1LI1 - chains C and F of the 6 polymer chains in the assembly; structure by X-ray diffraction, 1.90 A resolution.

# Chain C (and F)
Protein: Collagen alpha 2(IV)
Source organism: Homo sapiens
Notes: fragment: noncollagenous domain 1; chain F of this document is another copy of the same molecule, construct and numbering; everything in this record applies to it too
UniProt: P08572 (CO4A2_HUMAN); the construct lacks a stretch of the UniProt sequence and is renumbered around it, so the offset changes along the chain: 1-90 = UniProt 1485-1574; 93-177 = UniProt 1575-1659; 178-229 = UniProt 1661-1712
Amino-acid sequence (228 residues; row label = number of the first residue in the row; note: 2 numbers in that range are skipped by the numbering (no residue carries them; nothing is unmodelled there)):
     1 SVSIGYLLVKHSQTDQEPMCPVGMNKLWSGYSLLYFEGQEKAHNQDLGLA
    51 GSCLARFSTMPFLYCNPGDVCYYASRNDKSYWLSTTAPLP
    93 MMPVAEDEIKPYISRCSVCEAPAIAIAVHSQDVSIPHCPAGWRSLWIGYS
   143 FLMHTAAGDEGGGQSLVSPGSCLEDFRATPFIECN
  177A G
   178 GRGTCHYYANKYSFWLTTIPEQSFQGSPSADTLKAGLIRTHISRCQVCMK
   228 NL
Unresolved in the structure: 1-4 (chain F: 1-3)
Disulfides: Cys20-Cys111, Cys53-Cys108, Cys65-Cys71, Cys130-Cys225, Cys164-Cys222, Cys176-Cys182
Swiss-Prot annotation at these positions:
  - modified residue: Tyr6 (3'-bromotyrosine)
Reported in the primary citation:
  - contacts within the chain: Glu37-Glu40

# Interface between chain C and chain F
Residue-residue contacts (21):
  Met93(C) - Lys211(F)
  Met94(C) - Thr209(F)
  Pro95(C) - Thr209(F)
  Gly150(C) - Gly150(F)
  Gly150(C) - Asp151(F)
  Asp151(C) - Gly150(F)
  Asp151(C) - Asp151(F)
  Arg179(C) - Pro205(F)  hydrogen bond (side chain-backbone)
  Tyr185(C) - Tyr189(F)
  Ala186(C) - Ala186(F)
  Ala186(C) - Tyr189(F)
  Asn187(C) - Asn187(F)
  Asn187(C) - Tyr189(F)  hydrogen bond (backbone-side chain)
  Tyr189(C) - Tyr185(F)
  Tyr189(C) - Ala186(F)  hydrogen bond (side chain-backbone)
  Tyr189(C) - Asn187(F)  hydrogen bond (side chain-backbone)
  Pro205(C) - Arg179(F)  hydrogen bond (backbone-side chain)
  Ala207(C) - Arg179(F)
  Thr209(C) - Met94(F)
  Thr209(C) - Pro95(F)
  Lys211(C) - Met93(F)
Also at the interface, not in a pair above, chain F (15 interface residues in all): Ala207, Asp208
From the paper, about this interface:
  - pairs named by the authors: Met93(C)-Lys211(F), Lys211(C)-Met93(F)

# Overview
14 residues of chain C and 15 residues of chain F are in contact; the contacts include 5 hydrogen bonds. Polar
contacts include Arg179(C)-Pro205(F), Asn187(C)-Tyr189(F) and Tyr189(C)-Ala186(F). The paper describes
contacts between Met93(C) and Lys211(F) and Lys211(C) and Met93(F). From the paper: contacts within the chain
involving Glu37(C) and Glu40(C).
Both chains are Collagen alpha 2(IV) (Homo sapiens). Entry 1LI1 (The 1.9-A crystal structure of the
noncollagenous (NC1) domain of human placenta collagen IV shows stabilization ...) was determined by X-ray
diffraction.
